PDB entry 7EXO | X-ray diffraction, 1.75 A resolution | chain A

== Chain A ==
Name: Legume lectin
Source organism: Methanocaldococcus jannaschii DSM 2661
UniProt: Q58791 (Y1396_METJA); residues 10-217 here correspond to UniProt positions 1472-1679 (UniProt number = residue number + 1462)
Sequence (209 residues; each row starts with the number of its first residue):
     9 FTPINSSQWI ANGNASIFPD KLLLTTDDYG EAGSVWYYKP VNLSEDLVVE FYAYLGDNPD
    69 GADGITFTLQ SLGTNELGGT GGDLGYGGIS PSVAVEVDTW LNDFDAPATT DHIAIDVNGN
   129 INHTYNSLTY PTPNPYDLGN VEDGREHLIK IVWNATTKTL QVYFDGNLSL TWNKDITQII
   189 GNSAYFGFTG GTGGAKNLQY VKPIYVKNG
Disordered / not traced: 9-10
Differences from the reference sequence: expression tag (9)
Metal / ion sites: Mn2+: Glu104, Asp106, Asp113, His120, His131; Ca2+: Asp106, Trp108, Asn110, Asp113
Small-molecule neighbours: beta-D-mannopyranose (BMA): Ala70, Asp71, Gly89, Gly90, Trp108, Asn110, Thr200, Gly201, Gly202, Ala203

== Summary ==
Ligands of chain A: beta-D-mannopyranose. The Mn2+ site is built by Glu104, Asp106, Asp113, His120 and His131.
Asp106, Trp108, Asn110 and Asp113 form the Ca2+ site.
Chain A is Legume lectin (Methanocaldococcus jannaschii DSM 2661); the structure, Structure of legume lectin
domain from Methanocaldococcus jannaschii in mannose bound form, was determined by X-ray diffraction together
with 7ELV from the same study.
